Entry 1YGF (X-ray diffraction, 2.70 A resolution); this record covers chains A and D of the 4 polymer chains in the assembly.

[Chain A]
Protein: Hemoglobin alpha chain
Source organism: Homo sapiens
Reference sequence: P69905 (HBA_HUMAN); residues 1-141 here = UniProt positions 1-141
Sequence (141 residues; numbered 1 to 141; the number before each row is that of its first residue):
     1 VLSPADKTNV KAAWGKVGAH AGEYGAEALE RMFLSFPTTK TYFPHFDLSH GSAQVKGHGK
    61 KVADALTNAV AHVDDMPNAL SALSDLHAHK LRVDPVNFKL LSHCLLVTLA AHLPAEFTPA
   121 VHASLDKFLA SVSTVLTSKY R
Swiss-Prot annotation at these positions:
  - site: K61 (Not glycated)
  - natural variant: D6 (A6D: In J-Toronto; this construct carries the variant), A13 (A13D: In J-Paris 1/J-Aljezur), E27 (A27E: In Shenyang; this construct carries the variant), K61 (K61N: In Zambia; deletion: In Clinic), D64 (A64D: In Pontoise; this construct carries the variant), D75 (D75A: In Lille; D75G: In Chapel Hill; D75N: In G-Pest), A111 (A111D: In Petah Tikva)
Metal / ion sites: heme Fe: H87 (together with oxygen molecule)
Small-molecule neighbours: heme / oxygen molecule: M32, T39, Y42, F43, H45, F46, H58, K61, V62, A65, L66, L83, L86, H87, L91, V93, N97, F98, L101, V132, L136

[Chain D]
Protein: Hemoglobin beta chain
Source organism: Homo sapiens
Reference sequence: P68871 (HBB_HUMAN); numbering as in UniProt (aligned over 1-146)
Sequence (146 residues; row label = number of the first residue in the row):
     1 MHLTPEEKSA VTALWGKVNV DEVGGEALGR LLVVYPWTQR FFESFGDLST PDAVMGNPKV
    61 KAHGKKVLGA FSDGLAHLDN LKGTFATLSE LHCDKLAVDP ENFRLLGNVL VCVLAHHFGK
   121 EFTPPVQAAY QKVVAGVANA LAHKYH
Differences from the reference sequence: engineered mutation M1 (Val in P68871), A97 (His in P68871)
Swiss-Prot annotation at these positions:
  - natural variant: L3 (H3L: In Graz; this construct carries the variant), E7 (E7A: In G-Makassar; E7K: In Hb C; E7Q: In Machida; E7V: In SKCA), K8 (E8K: In G-Siriraj; this construct carries the variant), V11 (A11V: In Iraq-Halabja; this construct carries the variant), G16 (W16G: In Randwick; this construct carries the variant), V23 (E23V: In D-Granada; this construct carries the variant), G24 (V24G: In Miyashiro; this construct carries the variant), G25 (G25D: In Moscva; G25R: In Riverdale-Bronx; G25V: In Savannah), L32 (L32P: In Yokohama), V33 (L33V: In Muscat; this construct carries the variant), R40 (Q40R: In Tianshui; this construct carries the variant), F42 (F42Y: In Mequon; deletion: In Bruxelles), 11 further natural variant entries in UniProt
Metal / ion sites: heme Fe: H92 (together with oxygen molecule)
Small-molecule neighbours: heme / oxygen molecule: L28, L31, T38, F41, F42, F45, H63, K66, V67, A70, F71, L88, L91, H92, L96, V98, N102, F103, L106, V137, L141

[Chain A / chain D interface]
Contacting residue pairs (24):
  P37(A) - H146(D)
  T38(A) - P100(D)
  K40(A) - H146(D)  hydrogen bond (side chain-backbone)
  T41(A) - A97(D)
  T41(A) - V98(D)
  T41(A) - D99(D)
  T41(A) - Y145(D)
  Y42(A) - D99(D)  hydrogen bond
  L91(A) - R40(D)  hydrogen bond (backbone-side chain)
  R92(A) - W37(D)
  R92(A) - Q39(D)
  R92(A) - R40(D)
  R92(A) - E43(D)  salt bridge
  D94(A) - W37(D)  hydrogen bond
  D94(A) - D99(D)
  D94(A) - E101(D)
  V96(A) - E101(D)
  N97(A) - D99(D)
  Y140(A) - P36(D)
  Y140(A) - W37(D)  hydrophobic
  R141(A) - V34(D)  hydrogen bond (side chain-backbone)
  R141(A) - Y35(D)
  R141(A) - P36(D)
  R141(A) - W37(D)
Interface residues without a listed pair, chain A (13 interface residues in all): P95
Interface residues without a listed pair, chain D (16 interface residues in all): N102, L105

[Overview]
Chain A and chain D form an interface of 13 and 16 residues respectively, with 5 hydrogen bonds and 1 salt
bridge. Polar contacts include R92(A)-E43(D), K40(A)-H146(D) and Y42(A)-D99(D). Bound to chain A: heme /
oxygen molecule. Chain D binds heme / oxygen molecule.
Chain A is Hemoglobin alpha chain and chain D is Hemoglobin beta chain, both from Homo sapiens; the structure,
T-to-T(high) quaternary transitions in human hemoglobin: betaH97A oxy (2MM IHP, 20% PEG) (1 test set), was
determined by X-ray diffraction (same publication as 1XXT, 1XY0, 1XZ5, 1XZ7, 1XZU, 1XZV and 45 further
entries).
